3QEQ - chains A and C of the 5 polymer chains in the assembly; structure by X-ray diffraction, 2.59 A resolution.

Chain A:
Protein: HLA class I histocompatibility antigen, A-2 alpha chain
From: Homo sapiens
UniProtKB: P01892 (1A02_HUMAN); residues 1-275 here correspond to UniProt positions 25-299 (UniProt number = residue number + 24)
Amino-acid sequence (275 residues; row label = number of the first residue in the row):
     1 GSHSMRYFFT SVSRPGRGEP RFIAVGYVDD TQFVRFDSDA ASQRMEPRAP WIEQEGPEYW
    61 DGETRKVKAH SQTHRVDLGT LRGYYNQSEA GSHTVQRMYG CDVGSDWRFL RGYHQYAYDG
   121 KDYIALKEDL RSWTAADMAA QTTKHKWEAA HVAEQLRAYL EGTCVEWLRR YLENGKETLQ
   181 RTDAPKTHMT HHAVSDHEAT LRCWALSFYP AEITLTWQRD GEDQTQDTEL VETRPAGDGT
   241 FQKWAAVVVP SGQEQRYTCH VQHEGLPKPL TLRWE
Disulfides: Cys101-Cys164, Cys203-Cys259

Chain C:
Protein: MART-1(27-35) peptide
Amino-acid sequence (9 residues; each row starts with the number of its first residue):
     1 AAGIGILTV
What the authors report for this chain:
  - conformationally variable residues: Gly5

How chain A and chain C interact:
Residue-residue contacts (41):
  Met5(A) with Ala1(C)
  Tyr7(A) with Ala1(C), hydrogen bond (side chain-backbone); Ala2(C), hydrogen bond (side chain-backbone)
  Glu63(A) with Ala1(C); Ala2(C), hydrogen bond (side chain-backbone)
  Lys66(A) with Ala1(C); Ala2(C), hydrogen bond (side chain-backbone); Gly3(C)
  His70(A) with Gly3(C); Ile6(C)
  Thr73(A) with Ile6(C); Thr8(C)
  Val76(A) with Thr8(C)
  Asp77(A) with Thr8(C); Val9(C), hydrogen bond (side chain-backbone)
  Thr80(A) with Val9(C)
  Leu81(A) with Val9(C), hydrophobic
  Tyr84(A) with Val9(C), hydrogen bond (side chain-backbone)
  Arg97(A) with Ile6(C)
  Tyr99(A) with Ala2(C); Gly3(C), hydrogen bond (side chain-backbone); Ile6(C), hydrophobic
  His114(A) with Ile6(C)
  Tyr116(A) with Val9(C)
  Thr143(A) with Val9(C), hydrogen bond (side chain-backbone)
  Lys146(A) with Leu7(C); Thr8(C), hydrogen bond; Val9(C), hydrogen bond (side chain-backbone)
  Trp147(A) with Leu7(C); Thr8(C), hydrogen bond (side chain-backbone); Val9(C), hydrophobic
  Ala150(A) with Leu7(C), hydrophobic
  Val152(A) with Gly5(C); Leu7(C), hydrophobic
  Gln155(A) with Gly5(C)
  Leu156(A) with Gly5(C)
  Tyr159(A) with Ala1(C), hydrogen bond (side chain-backbone); Ala2(C); Gly3(C)
  Trp167(A) with Ala1(C)
  Tyr171(A) with Ala1(C), hydrogen bond (side chain-backbone)
Interface residues without a listed pair, chain A (27 interface residues in all): Tyr59, Tyr123
Interface residues without a listed pair, chain C (9 interface residues in all): Ile4

Summary:
Chain A and chain C form an interface of 27 and 9 residues respectively, with 13 hydrogen bonds. Polar
contacts include Tyr7(A)-Ala1(C), Tyr7(A)-Ala2(C) and Glu63(A)-Ala2(C). The paper reports conformational
variability at Gly5(C).
Here chain A is HLA class I histocompatibility antigen, A-2 alpha chain (Homo sapiens) and chain C is
MART-1(27-35) peptide. Entry 3QEQ (The complex between TCR DMF4 and human Class I MHC HLA-A2 with the bound
MART-1(27-35) nonameric ...) was determined by X-ray diffraction together with 3QDM and 3QEU from the same
study.
